Entry 7ZVN (X-ray diffraction, 1.87 A resolution); this record covers chains A and C of the 3 polymer chains in the assembly.

[Chain A]
Name: Annexin A2
Source organism: Homo sapiens
UniProtKB: P07355 (ANXA2_HUMAN); residue numbers follow UniProt; this construct covers 34-339
Sequence (307 residues; numbered 33 to 339; the number before each row is that of its first residue):
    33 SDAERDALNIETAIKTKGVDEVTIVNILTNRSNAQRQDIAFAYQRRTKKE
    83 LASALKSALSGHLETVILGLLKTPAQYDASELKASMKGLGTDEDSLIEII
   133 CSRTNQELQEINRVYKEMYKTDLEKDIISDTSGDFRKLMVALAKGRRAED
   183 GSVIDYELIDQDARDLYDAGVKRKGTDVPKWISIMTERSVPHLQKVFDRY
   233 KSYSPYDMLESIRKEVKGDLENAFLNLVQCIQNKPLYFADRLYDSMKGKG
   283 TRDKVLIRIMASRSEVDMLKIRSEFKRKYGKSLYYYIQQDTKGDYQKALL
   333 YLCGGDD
Sequence notes: expression tag (33); variant Ala293 (Val in P07355)
Metal / ion sites: Ca2+ site 1: Gly50, Val51, Glu53; Ca2+ site 2: Lys88, Leu91, Glu96; Ca2+ site 3: Met118, Gly120, Gly122, Asp162; Ca2+ site 4: Thr123, Glu125; Ca2+ site 5: Gly202, Arg205, Gly207, Glu247; Ca2+ site 6: Ser234, Met278, Gly280, Gly282, Asp322; Ca2+ site 7: Arg245, Val248, Glu253
UniProt features mapped onto this chain:
  - modified residue: Lys49 (N6-acetyllysine), Lys152 (N6-acetyllysine), Ser184 (Phosphoserine), Tyr199 (Phosphotyrosine), Lys227 (N6-acetyllysine)
  - cross-link: Lys49 (Glycyl lysine isopeptide (Lys-Gly) (interchain with G-Cter in SUMO1))
  - natural variant: Val98 (V98L: Does not affect interaction with PCSK9)
  - mutagenesis: Arg37 to Lys47 (Slightly decreases interaction with PCSK9), Arg77 to Lys81 (Strongly decreases interaction with PCSK9), Arg77 to Lys80 (Decreases interaction with PCSK9. Strongly decreases interaction with PCSK9; when associated with K-88), Lys80 to Ala84 (No effect on interaction with PCSK9), Lys88 (K88A: Strongly decreases interaction with PCSK9; when associated with 77-A--A-80)
What the authors report for this chain:
  - binding site for 2'-methoxyethyl DNA gapmer antisense oligonucleotide (chain C): Lys204
  - binding site for 2'-methoxyethyl DNA gapmer antisense oligonucleotide: Val54, Asn58, Arg77, Arg205, Lys206, Leu301, Lys302

[Chain C]
Molecule: 2'-methoxyethyl DNA gapmer antisense oligonucleotide
Sequence (15 nucleotides; each row starts with the number of its first residue):
     1 XXXXXXXXXXXXXXX
Unresolved in the structure: 11-15
Modified residues: K39 (2'-methoxyethyl-guanosine-5'-thiophosphate) at position 1, N7X (5'-O-[(R)-hydroxy(sulfanylidene)-lambda~5~-phosphanyl]-2'-O-(2-methoxyethyl)-5-methylcytidine) at position 2, N7X (5'-O-[(R)-hydroxy(sulfanylidene)-lambda~5~-phosphanyl]-2'-O-(2-methoxyethyl)-5-methylcytidine) at position 3, K2F (2'-methoxyethyl-adenosine-5'-thiophosphate) at position 4, K39 (2'-methoxyethyl-guanosine-5'-thiophosphate) at position 5, GS (guanosine-5'-thio-monophosphate) at position 6, OKN (5'-methyl-2'-deoxycytidine-5'-phosphorothioate) at position 7, PST (thymidine-5'-thiophosphate) at position 8, GS (guanosine-5'-thio-monophosphate) at position 9, GS (guanosine-5'-thio-monophosphate) at position 10, PST (thymidine-5'-thiophosphate) at position 11, PST (thymidine-5'-thiophosphate) at position 12, AS (2-deoxy-adenosine -5'-thio-monophosphate) at position 13, PST (thymidine-5'-thiophosphate) at position 14, GS (guanosine-5'-thio-monophosphate) at position 15

[How chain A and chain C interact]
Pairs across the interface (4):
  Tyr199(A) - K39_1(C)
  Val203(A) - K39_1(C)
  Lys204(A) - K39_1(C)
  Pro237(A) - K39_1(C)
Other interface residues (no listed pair), chain A (5 interface residues in all): Tyr238

[Summary]
The interface between chain A and chain C involves 5 residues on one side and 1 on the other. From the paper:
a binding site for 2'-methoxyethyl DNA gapmer antisense oligonucleotide at Val54(A), Asn58(A) and Arg77(A)
among others; a binding site for 2'-methoxyethyl DNA gapmer antisense oligonucleotide (chain C) at Lys204(A).
Here chain A is Annexin A2 (Homo sapiens) and chain C is 2'-methoxyethyl DNA gapmer antisense oligonucleotide.
Entry 7ZVN (Crystal structure of human Annexin A2 in complex with full phosphorothioate 5-10 2'-methoxyethyl
DNA gapmer antisense ...) was determined by X-ray diffraction together with 7ZVX from the same study.
